Entry 7QID (electron microscopy, 5.00 A resolution (low resolution: residue-level contacts below are approximate; hydrogen-bond / salt-bridge calls are withheld)); this record covers chains A and B of the 10 polymer chains in the assembly.

# Chain A
Molecule: Insulin receptor
From: Homo sapiens
Notes: EC 2.7.10.1
UniProt: P06213 (INSR_HUMAN), isoform P06213-2; residues 1-719 here correspond to UniProt positions 28-746 (UniProt number = residue number + 27)
Chain sequence (719 residues; numbered 1 to 719; the number before each row is that of its first residue):
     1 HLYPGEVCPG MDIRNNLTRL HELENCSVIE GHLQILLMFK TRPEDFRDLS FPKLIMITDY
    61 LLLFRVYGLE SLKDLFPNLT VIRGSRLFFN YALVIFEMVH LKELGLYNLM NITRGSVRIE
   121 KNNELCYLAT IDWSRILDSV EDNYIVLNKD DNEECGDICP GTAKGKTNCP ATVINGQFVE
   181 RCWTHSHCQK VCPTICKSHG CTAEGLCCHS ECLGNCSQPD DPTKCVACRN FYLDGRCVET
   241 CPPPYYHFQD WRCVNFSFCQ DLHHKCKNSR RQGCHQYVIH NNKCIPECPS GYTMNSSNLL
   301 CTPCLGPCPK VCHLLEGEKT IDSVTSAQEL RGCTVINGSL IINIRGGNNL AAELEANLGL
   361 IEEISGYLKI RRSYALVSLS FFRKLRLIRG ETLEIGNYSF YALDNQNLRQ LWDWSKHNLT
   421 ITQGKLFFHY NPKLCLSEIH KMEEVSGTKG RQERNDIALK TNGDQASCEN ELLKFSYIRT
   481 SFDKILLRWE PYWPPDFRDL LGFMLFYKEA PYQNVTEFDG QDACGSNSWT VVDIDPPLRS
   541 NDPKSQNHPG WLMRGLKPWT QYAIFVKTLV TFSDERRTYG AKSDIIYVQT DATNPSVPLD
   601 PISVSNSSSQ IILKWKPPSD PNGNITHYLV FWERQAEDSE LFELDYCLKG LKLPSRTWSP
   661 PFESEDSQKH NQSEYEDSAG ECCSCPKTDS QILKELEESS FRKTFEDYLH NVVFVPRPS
Swiss-Prot annotation at these positions:
  - region: Glu-706 to Phe-714 (Insulin-binding)
  - site: Phe-39 (Insulin-binding)
  - modified residue: Ser-373 (Phosphoserine), Tyr-374 (Phosphotyrosine), Ser-380 (Phosphoserine)
  - glycosylation (N-linked (GlcNAc...) asparagine): Asn-16, Asn-25, Asn-78, Asn-111, Asn-215, Asn-255, Asn-295, Asn-337, Asn-397, Asn-418, Asn-514, Asn-606, Asn-624, Asn-671
Cystine bridges: Cys-8/Cys-26, Cys-126/Cys-155, Cys-159/Cys-182, Cys-169/Cys-188, Cys-192/Cys-201, Cys-196/Cys-207, Cys-208/Cys-216, Cys-212/Cys-225, Cys-228/Cys-237, Cys-241/Cys-253, Cys-259/Cys-284, Cys-266/Cys-274, Cys-288/Cys-301, Cys-304/Cys-308, Cys-312/Cys-333, Cys-435/Cys-468, Cys-682/Cys-685

# Chain B
Molecule: Isoform Short of Insulin receptor
From: Homo sapiens
Notes: EC 2.7.10.1
UniProt: P06213-2 (INSR-2_HUMAN); residues 724-917 here correspond to UniProt positions 751-944 (UniProt number = residue number + 27)
Chain sequence (194 residues; numbered 724 to 917; the number before each row is that of its first residue):
   724 SLGDVGNVTV AVPTVAAFPN TSSTSVPTSP EEHRPFEKVV NKESLVISGL RHFTGYRIEL
   784 QACNQDTPEE RCSVAAYVSA RTMPEAKADD IVGPVTHEIF ENNVVHLMWQ EPKEPNGLIV
   844 LYEVSYRRYG DEELHLCVSR KHFALERGCR LRGLSPGNYS VRIRATSLAG NGSWTEPTYF
   904 YVTDYLDVPS NIAK
Cystine bridges: Cys-786/Cys-795
Reported in the primary citation:
  - self-association interface (contacts with another copy of this molecule): Asp-854 to His-858

# Chain A / chain B interface
Residue-residue contacts (90):
  Thr-593(A) / Gln-784(B)
  Asn-594(A) / Leu-783(B)
  Asn-594(A) / Gln-784(B)
  Asn-594(A) / Ala-785(B)
  Asn-594(A) / Ala-799(B)
  Pro-595(A) / Gln-784(B)
  Pro-595(A) / Ala-799(B)
  Ser-596(A) / Ala-799(B)
  Val-597(A) / Tyr-800(B)
  Val-597(A) / Val-801(B)
  Pro-601(A) / Val-801(B)
  Ser-605(A) / Arg-804(B)
  Ser-605(A) / Thr-805(B)
  Ser-605(A) / Met-806(B)
  Asn-606(A) / Met-806(B)
  Asn-606(A) / Glu-808(B)
  Ser-607(A) / Met-806(B)
  Ser-607(A) / Glu-808(B)
  Ser-608(A) / Met-806(B)
  Ser-608(A) / Glu-808(B)
  Ser-608(A) / Lys-810(B)
  Gln-610(A) / Val-769(B)
  Gln-610(A) / Ser-771(B)
  Ile-611(A) / Leu-768(B)
  Ile-611(A) / Val-769(B)
  Ile-611(A) / Leu-773(B)
  Leu-613(A) / Glu-766(B)
  Leu-613(A) / Ser-767(B)
  Leu-613(A) / Leu-768(B)
  Leu-613(A) / Ile-781(B)
  Trp-615(A) / Glu-766(B)
  Trp-615(A) / Leu-783(B)
  Thr-626(A) / Val-762(B)
  His-627(A) / Val-762(B)
  His-627(A) / Ala-785(B)
  His-627(A) / Asp-789(B)
  Tyr-628(A) / Glu-760(B)
  Tyr-628(A) / Val-762(B)
  Tyr-628(A) / Leu-783(B)
  Tyr-628(A) / Gln-784(B)
  Tyr-628(A) / Ala-785(B)
  Leu-629(A) / Glu-754(B)
  Leu-629(A) / Glu-760(B)
  Leu-629(A) / Glu-782(B)
  Leu-629(A) / Leu-783(B)
  Leu-629(A) / Gln-784(B)
  Leu-629(A) / Glu-793(B)
  Val-630(A) / Pro-758(B)
  Val-630(A) / Glu-760(B)
  Val-630(A) / Ile-770(B)
  Val-630(A) / Ile-781(B)
  Val-630(A) / Glu-782(B)
  Val-630(A) / Leu-783(B)
  Phe-631(A) / Ser-724(B)
  Phe-631(A) / Arg-757(B)
  Phe-631(A) / Pro-758(B)
  Phe-631(A) / Phe-759(B)
  Phe-631(A) / Ile-781(B)
  Phe-631(A) / Glu-782(B)
  Trp-632(A) / Ser-724(B)
  Trp-632(A) / Pro-758(B)
  Trp-632(A) / Ile-770(B)
  Trp-632(A) / Leu-773(B)
  Trp-632(A) / Arg-780(B)
  Trp-632(A) / Ile-781(B)
  Trp-632(A) / Glu-782(B)
  Glu-633(A) / Arg-780(B)
  Glu-633(A) / Glu-782(B)
  Glu-633(A) / Tyr-800(B)
  Arg-634(A) / Phe-741(B)
  Arg-634(A) / Ser-745(B)
  Arg-634(A) / Gly-772(B)
  Arg-634(A) / Leu-773(B)
  Arg-634(A) / Tyr-779(B)
  Gln-635(A) / Arg-780(B)
  Phe-642(A) / Arg-863(B)
  Phe-642(A) / Lys-864(B)
  Asp-645(A) / Ser-862(B)
  Asp-645(A) / Lys-864(B)
  Asp-645(A) / His-865(B)
  Tyr-646(A) / Leu-844(B)
  Tyr-646(A) / Arg-887(B)
  Cys-647(A) / Cys-860(B)  disulfide
  Cys-647(A) / Val-861(B)
  Ser-655(A) / Leu-841(B)
  Arg-656(A) / Gly-778(B)
  Arg-656(A) / Arg-804(B)
  Thr-657(A) / Arg-804(B)
  Trp-658(A) / Arg-804(B)
  Trp-658(A) / Met-806(B)
Interface residues without a listed pair, chain A (38 interface residues in all): Ser-603, Ser-609, Lys-614, Ile-625, Leu-648, Lys-649
Interface residues without a listed pair, chain B (53 interface residues in all): Lys-761, Lys-765, His-775, Phe-776, Glu-792, Ser-802, Ala-803, Pro-807, Gly-840
Cross-chain cystine bridges: Cys-647(A)/Cys-860(B)

# Summary
The interface between chain A and chain B involves 38 residues on one side and 53 on the other; the contacts
include 1 disulfide bond. The paper reports a self-association interface involving Asp-854(B).
Chain A is Insulin receptor and chain B is Isoform Short of Insulin receptor, both from Homo sapiens; the
structure, tentative model of the human insulin receptor ectodomain bound by three insulin, was determined by
electron microscopy.
